PDB entry 4OCY | X-ray diffraction, 2.79 A resolution | chains H and L

# Chain H
Molecule: Fab ADD058 Heavy Chain
Source organism: Mus musculus
Notes: antibody fragment or engineered binder
Chain sequence (216 residues; row label = number of the first residue in the row):
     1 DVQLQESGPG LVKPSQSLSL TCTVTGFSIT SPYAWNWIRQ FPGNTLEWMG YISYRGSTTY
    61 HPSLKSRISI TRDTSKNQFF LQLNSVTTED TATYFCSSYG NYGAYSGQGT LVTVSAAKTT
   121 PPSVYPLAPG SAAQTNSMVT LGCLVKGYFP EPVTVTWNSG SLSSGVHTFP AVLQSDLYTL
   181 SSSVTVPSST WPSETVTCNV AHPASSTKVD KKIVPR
Disordered / not traced: 131-136
Cystine bridges: C22-C96, C143-C198

# Chain L
Molecule: Fab ADD058 Light Chain
Source organism: Mus musculus
Notes: antibody fragment or engineered binder
Chain sequence (216 residues; each row starts with the number of its first residue):
     1 DVLLTQIPLS LPVSLGDQAS ISCRSSQSIV HSNGNTYLEW YLQKPGQSPK LLIYKVSTRF
    61 SGVPDRFSGS GSGTDFTLKI SRVEAEDLGV YYCFQGSHVP LTFGAGTQLE LKRADAAPTV
   121 SIFPPSSEQL TSGGASVVCF LNNFYPKDIN VKWKIDGSER QNGVLNSWTD QDSKDSTYSM
   181 SSTLTLTKDE YERHNSYTCE ATHKTSTSPI VKSFNR
Cystine bridges: C23-C93, C139-C199

# Interface between chain H and chain L
Pairs across the interface (70; chain H residue first):
  I38(H) with F103(L), hydrophobic
  Q40(H) with Q43(L), hydrogen bond; Y92(L), hydrogen bond
  N44(H) with Y92(L)
  L46(H) with Y92(L), hydrophobic; F103(L)
  W48(H) with P100(L), hydrophobic; L101(L)
  T59(H) with V99(L)
  Y60(H) with V99(L)
  H61(H) with P100(L)
  P62(H) with P100(L)
  F95(H) with S48(L); P49(L)
  Y99(H) with Y37(L); E39(L); Y54(L); K55(L)
  N101(H) with Y54(L), hydrogen bond (backbone-side chain); K55(L)
  Y102(H) with Y54(L); F60(L)
  G103(H) with L51(L); Y54(L)
  A104(H) with L51(L); F60(L)
  S106(H) with P49(L)
  G107(H) with S48(L), hydrogen bond (backbone-side chain)
  Q108(H) with S48(L)
  V124(H) with E128(L)
  Y125(H) with S126(L); Q129(L)
  P126(H) with S126(L); E128(L)
  L127(H) with F123(L); V138(L), hydrophobic
  A128(H) with F123(L)
  P129(H) with F123(L)
  G130(H) with P124(L)
  T140(H) with S121(L); F123(L)
  L144(H) with S136(L)
  K146(H) with Q129(L); S136(L)
  S164(H) with K174(L)
  H167(H) with N142(L); N143(L), hydrogen bond; D172(L); S179(L)
  T168(H) with T169(L)
  F169(H) with F140(L), hydrophobic; N142(L); S167(L); T169(L); S179(L); M180(L); S181(L)
  P170(H) with S167(L), hydrogen bond (backbone-side chain); W168(L)
  V172(H) with L165(L), hydrophobic; N166(L)
  Q174(H) with L165(L)
  S181(H) with F140(L); S181(L), hydrogen bond
  S182(H) with F140(L)
  S183(H) with F140(L); N142(L), hydrogen bond
  K211(H) with E128(L), salt bridge
  R216(H) with P124(L), hydrogen bond (side chain-backbone); P125(L), hydrogen bond (side chain-backbone)
Other interface residues (no listed pair), chain H (47 interface residues in all): N36, E47, Y51, G100, Y105, L141, G142
Other interface residues (no listed pair), chain L (42 interface residues in all): D1, Y41, S61, F94, T183, T185

# In short
47 residues of chain H and 42 residues of chain L are in contact, with 10 hydrogen bonds and 1 salt bridge.
Polar pairs include K211(H)-E128(L), Q40(H)-Q43(L) and Q40(H)-Y92(L).
Here chain H is Fab ADD058 Heavy Chain and chain L is Fab ADD058 Light Chain, both from Mus musculus. Entry
4OCY (Fab for methotrexate (unbound apo)) was determined by X-ray diffraction, deposited together with 4OCX.
